Entry 4ILM (X-ray diffraction, 3.07 A resolution); this record covers chains A and R of the 4 polymer chains in the assembly.

[Chain A]
Protein: CRISPR-associated endoribonuclease Cas6 2
Source organism: Sulfolobus solfataricus
Notes: EC 3.1.-.-
Reference sequence: Q97WV8 (CAS6B_SULSO); residues 1-289 here = UniProt positions 1-289
Amino-acid sequence (289 residues; each row starts with the number of its first residue):
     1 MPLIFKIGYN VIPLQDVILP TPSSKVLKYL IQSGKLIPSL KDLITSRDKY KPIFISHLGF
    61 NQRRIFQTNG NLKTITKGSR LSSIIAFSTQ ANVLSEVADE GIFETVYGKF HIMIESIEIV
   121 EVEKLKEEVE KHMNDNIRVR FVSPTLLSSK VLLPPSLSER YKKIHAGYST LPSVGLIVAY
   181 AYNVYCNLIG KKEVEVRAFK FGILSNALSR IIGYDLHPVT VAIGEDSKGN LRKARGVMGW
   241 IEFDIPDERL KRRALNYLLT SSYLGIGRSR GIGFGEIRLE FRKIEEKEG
Not modelled in the structure: 70-72, 228-229, 285-289
Reported in the primary citation:
  - catalytic residues: Arg-232
  - binding site for the 16-nt RNA strand (chain R): Lys-51, Arg-232
  - conformationally variable residues: Arg-232
  - mutagenesis - E225A, D226A: unchanged catalytic activity with the 16-nt RNA strand (chain R)
  - mutagenesis - K25A, K28A, K51A (2.6x102-fold), R232A (1.5x102-fold): decreased catalytic activity
  - mutagenesis - S46A, H57A: unchanged catalytic activity

[Chain R]
Molecule: 16-nt RNA strand
Sequence (16 nucleotides; each row starts with the number of its first residue):
     1 GCUAAUCUAC UAUAGA

[Chain A / chain R interface]
Residue-residue contacts (58):
  Lys-25(A) with A16(R), hydrogen bond to the phosphate
  Lys-28(A) with A16(R), hydrogen bond to the phosphate
  Ile-44(A) with A16(R), phosphate contact
  Ser-46(A) with G15(R), phosphate contact
  Arg-47(A) with A9(R), hydrogen bond to the base; U11(R), hydrogen bond to the base; A14(R), hydrogen bond to the sugar; G15(R), sugar contact
  Asp-48(A) with U11(R), hydrogen bond to the base; A14(R), sugar contact; G15(R), sugar contact
  Lys-49(A) with U11(R), base contact; A12(R), salt bridge to the phosphate; U13(R), hydrogen bond to the sugar; A14(R), sugar contact
  Tyr-50(A) with U13(R), hydrogen bond to the phosphate; A14(R), hydrogen bond to the phosphate; G15(R), hydrogen bond to the phosphate
  Lys-51(A) with G15(R), hydrogen bond to the phosphate; A16(R), salt bridge to the phosphate
  Ser-148(A) with U13(R), sugar contact; A14(R), hydrogen bond to the phosphate
  Lys-150(A) with U13(R), salt bridge to the phosphate
  Val-151(A) with U13(R), base contact
  Leu-153(A) with U13(R), base contact
  Ser-158(A) with U13(R), hydrogen bond to the base
  Lys-162(A) with U13(R), phosphate contact
  His-165(A) with A12(R), hydrogen bond to the sugar; U13(R), salt bridge to the phosphate
  Gly-167(A) with A5(R), base contact
  Tyr-168(A) with A5(R), hydrogen bond to the base; U6(R), hydrogen bond to the base
  Tyr-180(A) with A14(R), hydrogen bond to the phosphate
  Glu-195(A) with U13(R), hydrogen bond to the base
  His-217(A) with C2(R), hydrogen bond to the base; U3(R), hydrogen bond to the base
  Pro-218(A) with U3(R), base contact
  Thr-220(A) with A5(R), hydrogen bond to the phosphate
  Asp-226(A) with C7(R), hydrogen bond to the sugar
  Leu-231(A) with U6(R), sugar contact
  Arg-232(A) with U6(R), sugar contact; C7(R), hydrogen bond to the base; G15(R), base contact; A16(R), hydrogen bond to the base
  Lys-233(A) with U6(R), hydrogen bond to the sugar
  Ala-234(A) with A5(R), sugar contact; U6(R), base contact
  Arg-235(A) with U3(R), hydrogen bond to the sugar; A4(R), sugar contact; A5(R), salt bridge to the phosphate
  Arg-268(A) with A14(R), hydrogen bond to the base; G15(R), salt bridge to the phosphate; A16(R), base contact
  Ser-269(A) with G15(R), phosphate contact; A16(R), hydrogen bond to the base
  Arg-270(A) with G15(R), salt bridge to the phosphate
  Gly-271(A) with A16(R), phosphate contact
  Ile-272(A) with A16(R), sugar contact
Other interface residues (no listed pair), chain A (39 interface residues in all): Pro-155, Lys-163, Ile-164, Thr-170, Asn-230
Other interface residues (no listed pair), chain R (15 interface residues in all): U8, C10

[In short]
Chain A and chain R form an interface of 39 and 15 residues respectively, with 28 hydrogen bonds and 7 salt
bridges. Among the polar pairs are Arg-47(A)/A9(R), Arg-47(A)/U11(R) and Asp-48(A)/U11(R). From the paper: the
catalytic residue Arg-232(A); K25A, K28A and K51A of chain A, among others, reduce catalytic activity; 8
substitutions were tested in all.
Chain A is CRISPR-associated endoribonuclease Cas6 2 (Sulfolobus solfataricus) and chain R is a 16-nt RNA
strand; the structure, CRISPR RNA Processing endoribonuclease, was determined by X-ray diffraction, deposited
together with 4ILL and 4ILR.
